9E2G - chains EO and EP of the 415 polymer chains in the assembly; structure by electron microscopy, 2.80 A resolution.

== Chain EO ==
Molecule: Tubulin beta chain
Source organism: Trypanosoma brucei brucei TREU927
UniProtKB: Q4GYY6 (Q4GYY6_TRYB2); residues 1-442 here = UniProt positions 1-442
Amino-acid sequence (442 residues; each row starts with the number of its first residue):
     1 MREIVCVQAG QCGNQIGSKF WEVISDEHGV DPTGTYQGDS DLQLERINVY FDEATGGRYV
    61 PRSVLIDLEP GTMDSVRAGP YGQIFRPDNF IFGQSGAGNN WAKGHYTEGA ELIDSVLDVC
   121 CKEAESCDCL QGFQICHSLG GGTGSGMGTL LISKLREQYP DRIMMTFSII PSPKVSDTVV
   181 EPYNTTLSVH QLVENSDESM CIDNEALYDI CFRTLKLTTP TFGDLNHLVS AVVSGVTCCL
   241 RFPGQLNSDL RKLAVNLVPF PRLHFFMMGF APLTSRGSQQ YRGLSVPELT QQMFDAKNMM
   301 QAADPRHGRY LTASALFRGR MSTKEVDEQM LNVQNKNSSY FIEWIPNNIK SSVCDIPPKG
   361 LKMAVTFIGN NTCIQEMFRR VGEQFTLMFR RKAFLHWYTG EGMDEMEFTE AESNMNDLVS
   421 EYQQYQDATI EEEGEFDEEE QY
Unresolved in the structure: 1, 432-442

== Chain EP ==
Molecule: Tubulin alpha chain
Source organism: Trypanosoma brucei brucei TREU927
UniProtKB: Q4GYY5 (Q4GYY5_TRYB2); numbering as in UniProt (aligned over 1-451)
Amino-acid sequence (451 residues; numbered 1 to 451; the number before each row is that of its first residue):
     1 MREAICIHIG QAGCQVGNAC WELFCLEHGI QPDGAMPSDK TIGVEDDAFN TFFSETGAGK
    61 HVPRAVFLDL EPTVVDEVRT GTYRQLFHPE QLISGKEDAA NNYARGHYTI GKEIVDLCLD
   121 RIRKLADNCT GLQGFLVYHA VGGGTGSGLG ALLLERLSVD YGKKSKLGYT VYPSPQVSTA
   181 VVEPYNSVLS THSLLEHTDV AAMLDNEAIY DLTRRNLDIE RPTYTNLNRL IGQVVSSLTA
   241 SLRFDGALNV DLTEFQTNLV PYPRIHFVLT SYAPVISAEK AYHEQLSVSE ISNAVFEPAS
   301 MMTKCDPRHG KYMACCLMYR GDVVPKDVNA AVATIKTKRT IQFVDWSPTG FKCGINYQPP
   361 TVVPGGDLAK VQRAVCMIAN STAIAEVFAR IDHKFDLMYS KRAFVHWYVG EGMEEGEFSE
   421 AREDLAALEK DYEEVGAESA DMDGEEDVEE Y
Unresolved in the structure: 1, 444-451
Bound ions: Mg2+: Glu71 (together with GTP)

== How chain EO and chain EP interact ==
Pairs across the interface (59; chain EO residue first):
  Gln11(EO) - Ala247(EP)
  Gln11(EO) - Leu248(EP)
  Gln11(EO) - Asn249(EP)  hydrogen bond (side chain-backbone)
  Gln15(EO) - Ala247(EP)
  Glu69(EO) - Gln133(EP)
  Glu69(EO) - Asp251(EP)
  Pro70(EO) - Arg2(EP)
  Gln94(EO) - Arg2(EP)  hydrogen bond
  Gln94(EO) - Thr130(EP)
  Gln94(EO) - Gly131(EP)
  Gly98(EO) - Thr253(EP)
  Gly98(EO) - Glu254(EP)
  Gly98(EO) - Thr257(EP)
  Asn99(EO) - Glu254(EP)  hydrogen bond (backbone-side chain)
  Lys174(EO) - Lys336(EP)
  Val175(EO) - Asn329(EP)
  Val175(EO) - Val332(EP)  hydrophobic
  Val175(EO) - Ala333(EP)  hydrophobic
  Ser176(EO) - Thr349(EP)
  Ser176(EO) - Gly350(EP)
  Ser176(EO) - Phe351(EP)  hydrogen bond (side chain-backbone)
  Asp177(EO) - Phe351(EP)
  Asp177(EO) - Lys352(EP)
  Asp177(EO) - Cys353(EP)
  Thr178(EO) - Asn258(EP)
  Thr178(EO) - Thr349(EP)
  Thr178(EO) - Phe351(EP)  hydrogen bond (backbone-backbone)
  Thr178(EO) - Lys352(EP)
  Val179(EO) - Asn258(EP)  hydrogen bond (backbone-side chain)
  Val179(EO) - Thr349(EP)  hydrogen bond (backbone-side chain)
  Val179(EO) - Phe351(EP)
  Pro182(EO) - Thr349(EP)
  Tyr208(EO) - Pro325(EP)
  Tyr208(EO) - Asn329(EP)
  Thr219(EO) - Val324(EP)
  Pro220(EO) - Val324(EP)
  Pro220(EO) - Lys326(EP)
  Phe222(EO) - Ala247(EP)  hydrophobic
  Phe222(EO) - Pro325(EP)  hydrophobic
  Gln384(EO) - Thr349(EP)
  Met388(EO) - Trp346(EP)
  Met388(EO) - Pro348(EP)
  Arg390(EO) - Asp443(EP)  hydrogen bond (side chain-backbone)
  Arg391(EO) - Tyr262(EP)  hydrogen bond (backbone-side chain)
  Arg391(EO) - Trp346(EP)
  Arg391(EO) - Val435(EP)  hydrogen bond (side chain-backbone)
  Arg391(EO) - Ala437(EP)  hydrogen bond (side chain-backbone)
  Arg391(EO) - Glu438(EP)
  Arg391(EO) - Ser439(EP)  hydrogen bond
  Arg391(EO) - Met442(EP)
  Phe394(EO) - Thr257(EP)
  Phe394(EO) - Asn258(EP)
  Phe394(EO) - Val260(EP)
  Phe394(EO) - Pro261(EP)
  His396(EO) - Val260(EP)
  His396(EO) - Pro261(EP)  hydrogen bond (side chain-backbone)
  Trp397(EO) - Gln256(EP)
  Trp397(EO) - Thr257(EP)
  Trp397(EO) - Val260(EP)  hydrogen bond (side chain-backbone)
Interface residues without a listed pair, chain EO (33 interface residues in all): Gly96, Lys103, Val180, Thr221, Leu387, Lys392, Ala393, Leu395
Interface residues without a listed pair, chain EP (43 interface residues in all): Lys163, Gly246, Leu259, Pro263, Ala314, Asp345, Tyr357

== Summary ==
33 residues of chain EO and 43 residues of chain EP are in contact, with 14 hydrogen bonds. Among the polar
pairs are Gln11(EO)-Asn249(EP), Gln94(EO)-Arg2(EP) and Asn99(EO)-Glu254(EP).
Here chain EO is Tubulin beta chain and chain EP is Tubulin alpha chain, both from Trypanosoma brucei brucei
TREU927. Entry 9E2G (Cryo-EM structure of 48 nm repeat of microtubule doublet from T. brucei flagellum) was
determined by electron microscopy.
